PDB entry 7QDD | solution NMR | chains A and B

[Chain A]
Molecule: 6-nt RNA strand
Sequence (6 nucleotides; row label = number of the first residue in the row):
   108 AUCCAA

[Chain B]
Molecule: Nucleolar protein 3
From: Saccharomyces cerevisiae (strain ATCC 204508 / S288c)
UniProt: Q01560 (NOP3_YEAST); residues 114-201 here = UniProt positions 114-201
Chain sequence (88 residues; each row starts with the number of its first residue):
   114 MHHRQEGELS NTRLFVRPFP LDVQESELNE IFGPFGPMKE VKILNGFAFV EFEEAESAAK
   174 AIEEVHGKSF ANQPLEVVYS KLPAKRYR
UniProt features mapped onto this chain:
  - modified residue: Ser182 (Phosphoserine)
From the paper describing this entry:
  - binding site for the 6-nt RNA strand (chain A): Arg126, Phe128, Phe160, Phe162, Tyr192

[Interface between chain A and chain B]
Residue-residue contacts (33):
  A108(A) - Pro131(B)  phosphate contact
  A108(A) - Phe132(B)  base contact
  A108(A) - Gly159(B)  sugar contact
  A108(A) - Gln186(B)  base contact
  U109(A) - Phe128(B)  sugar contact
  U109(A) - Arg130(B)  base contact
  U109(A) - Pro131(B)  base contact
  U109(A) - Phe160(B)  sugar contact
  C110(A) - Gln118(B)  phosphate contact
  C110(A) - Phe128(B)  base contact
  C110(A) - Phe160(B)  sugar contact
  C110(A) - Phe162(B)  base contact
  C110(A) - Tyr192(B)  base contact
  C110(A) - Ser193(B)  base contact
  C110(A) - Lys194(B)  sugar contact
  C111(A) - Arg126(B)  base contact
  C111(A) - Lys155(B)  base contact
  C111(A) - Leu157(B)  sugar contact
  C111(A) - Phe160(B)  sugar contact
  C111(A) - Phe162(B)  base contact
  C111(A) - Ser193(B)  base contact
  C111(A) - Lys194(B)  base contact
  A112(A) - Arg126(B)  base contact
  A112(A) - Glu153(B)  sugar contact
  A112(A) - Lys155(B)  phosphate contact
  A112(A) - Lys194(B)  base contact
  A112(A) - Leu195(B)  base contact
  A112(A) - Pro196(B)  base contact
  A113(A) - Leu195(B)  base contact
  A113(A) - Pro196(B)  base contact
  A113(A) - Ala197(B)  base contact
  A113(A) - Lys198(B)  base contact
  A113(A) - Arg199(B)  base contact

[Overview]
6 residues of chain A face 21 of chain B across their interface. From the paper: a binding site for the 6-nt
RNA strand (chain A) at Arg126(B), Phe128(B) and Phe160(B) among others.
Chain A is a 6-nt RNA strand and chain B is Nucleolar protein 3 (Saccharomyces cerevisiae (strain ATCC 204508
/ S288c)); the structure, NMR structure of Npl3 RRM1 bound to the AUCCAA RNA, was determined by solution NMR
together with 7QDE from the same study.
